PDB entry 1H0M | X-ray diffraction, 3.00 A resolution | chains A and E of the 4 polymer chains in the assembly

[Chain A]
Protein: Transcriptional activator protein TraR
From: Rhizobium radiobacter
Reference sequence: P33905 (TRAR_RHIRD); residue numbers follow UniProt; this construct covers 1-234
Sequence (234 residues; row label = number of the first residue in the row):
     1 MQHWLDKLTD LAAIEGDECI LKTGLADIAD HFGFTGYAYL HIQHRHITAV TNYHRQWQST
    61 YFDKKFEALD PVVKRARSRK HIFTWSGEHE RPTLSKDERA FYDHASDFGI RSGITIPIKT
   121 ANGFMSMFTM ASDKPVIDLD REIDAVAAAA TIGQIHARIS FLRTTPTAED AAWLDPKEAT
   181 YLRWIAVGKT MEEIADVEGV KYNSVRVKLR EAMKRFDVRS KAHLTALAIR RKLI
Unresolved in the structure: 166-169
Modified positions: Mse-1, Mse-125, Mse-127, Mse-130, Mse-191, Mse-213 (selenomethionine; parent Met)
Ligand contacts: autoinducer (LAE; 3-oxo-octanoic acid (2-oxo-tetrahydro-furan-3-yl)-amide): Ala-38, Leu-40, Thr-51, Tyr-53, Trp-57, Gln-58, Tyr-61, Phe-62, Asp-70, Val-72, Val-73, Trp-85, Phe-101, Tyr-102, Ala-105, Ile-110, Thr-115, Mse-127, Thr-129
Curated features (UniProtKB/Swiss-Prot):
  - DNA-binding region: Mse-191 to Arg-210 (H-T-H motif)
What the authors report for this chain:
  - binding site for autoinducer: Leu-40, Tyr-53, Trp-57, Tyr-61, Phe-62, Asp-70, Val-72, Val-73, Trp-85, Phe-101, Tyr-102, Ala-105, Ile-110, Thr-129
  - contacts within the chain: Glu-178/Arg-215 (salt bridge)
  - self-association interface (contacts with another copy of this molecule): Ala-145 to Leu-162, Ala-222, Thr-225, Ala-226, Ile-229
  - conformationally variable residues (loop rearrangement, order/disorder transition): Arg-163 to Asp-175
  - binding site for the 18-nt DNA strand: Asn-203, Arg-206, Val-207, Arg-210
  - specificity-determining residues: Arg-206, Arg-210
  - binding site for the 18-nt DNA strand (chain E): Thr-190, Mse-191, Mse-213, Lys-221

[Chain E]
Molecule: 18-nt DNA strand
Sequence (18 nucleotides; numbered 1 to 18; the number before each row is that of its first residue):
     1 ATGTGCAGAT CTGCACAT

[Interface between chain A and chain E]
Pairs across the interface - 13 pairs, chain A then chain E:
  Thr-190(A) / DT10(E)  phosphate contact
  Thr-190(A) / DC11(E)  phosphate contact
  Mse-191(A) / DC11(E)  hydrogen bond to the phosphate
  Glu-192(A) / DT10(E)  phosphate contact
  Arg-206(A) / DG13(E)  hydrogen bond to the base
  Arg-210(A) / DC14(E)  base contact
  Arg-210(A) / DA15(E)  base contact
  Mse-213(A) / DT12(E)  phosphate contact
  Arg-219(A) / DT12(E)  phosphate contact
  Arg-219(A) / DG13(E)  phosphate contact
  Ser-220(A) / DT12(E)  phosphate contact
  Lys-221(A) / DC11(E)  sugar contact
  Lys-221(A) / DT12(E)  salt bridge to the phosphate
Other interface residues (no listed pair), chain A (10 interface residues in all): Tyr-202

[In short]
Chain A and chain E form an interface of 10 and 6 residues respectively; the contacts include 2 hydrogen bonds
and 1 salt bridge. Among the polar pairs are Arg-206(A)/DG13(E), Mse-191(A)/DC11(E) and Lys-221(A)/DT12(E).
The paper reports a binding site for autoinducer at Leu-40(A), Tyr-53(A) and Trp-57(A) among others; a binding
site for the 18-nt DNA strand at Asn-203(A), Arg-206(A) and Val-207(A) among others.
Here chain A is Transcriptional activator protein TraR (Rhizobium radiobacter) and chain E is an 18-nt DNA
strand. Entry 1H0M (Three-dimensional structure of the quorum sensing protein TraR bound to its autoinducer
and to its target ...) was determined by X-ray diffraction.
